Entry 2NVB (X-ray diffraction, 2.80 A resolution); this record covers chains A and B of the 4 polymer chains in the assembly.

[Chain A (and B)]
Name: NADP-dependent alcohol dehydrogenase
Source organism: Thermoanaerobacter brockii
Notes: EC 1.1.1.2; chain B of this document is another copy of the same molecule, construct and numbering; everything in this record applies to it too
UniProt: P14941 (ADH_THEBR); numbering as in UniProt (aligned over 1-352)
Chain sequence (352 residues; row label = number of the first residue in the row):
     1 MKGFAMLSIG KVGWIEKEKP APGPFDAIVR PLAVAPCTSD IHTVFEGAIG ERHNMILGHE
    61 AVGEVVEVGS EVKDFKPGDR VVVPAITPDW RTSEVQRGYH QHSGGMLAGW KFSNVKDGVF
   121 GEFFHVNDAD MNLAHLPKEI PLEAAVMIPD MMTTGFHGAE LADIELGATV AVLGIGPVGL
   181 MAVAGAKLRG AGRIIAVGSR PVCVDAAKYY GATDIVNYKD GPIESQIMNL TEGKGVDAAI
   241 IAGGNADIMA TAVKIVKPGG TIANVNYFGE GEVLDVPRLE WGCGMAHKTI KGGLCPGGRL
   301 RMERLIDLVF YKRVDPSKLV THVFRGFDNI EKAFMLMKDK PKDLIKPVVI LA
Differences from the reference sequence: engineered mutation Asp-275 (Pro in P14941)
Curated features (UniProtKB/Swiss-Prot):
  - binding site (Zn(2+)): Cys-37, His-59, Asp-150
  - binding site (NADP(+)): Ile-175 to Val-178, Gly-198 to Arg-200, Tyr-218, Val-265 to Tyr-267, Lys-340
Metal / ion sites: Zn2+: Cys-37, His-59, Asp-150
Residues lining bound ligands: NADP (NAP; NADP nicotinamide-adenine-dinucleotide phosphate): Thr-38, Ser-39, His-59, Trp-110, Asp-150, Met-151, Thr-154, Gly-174, Ile-175, Gly-176, Pro-177, Val-178, Gly-179, Val-197, Gly-198, Ser-199, Arg-200, Cys-203, Tyr-218, Ile-223, Ala-242, Gly-243, Gly-244, Asn-245, Ile-248, Val-265, Asn-266, Tyr-267, Leu-294, Lys-340

[How chain A and chain B interact]
Contacting residue pairs - 100 pairs, chain A then chain B:
  Arg-97(A) / Lys-257(B)
  Arg-97(A) / Pro-258(B)  hydrogen bond (side chain-backbone)
  Tyr-99(A) / Gly-259(B)  hydrogen bond (side chain-backbone)
  Tyr-99(A) / His-287(B)
  Gln-101(A) / His-287(B)  hydrogen bond
  His-102(A) / Pro-258(B)
  His-102(A) / Met-285(B)  hydrogen bond (side chain-backbone)
  His-102(A) / Ala-286(B)
  His-102(A) / His-287(B)
  Met-106(A) / Pro-258(B)  hydrophobic
  Met-106(A) / Leu-279(B)
  Met-106(A) / Gly-282(B)
  Met-106(A) / Ala-286(B)  hydrophobic
  Leu-107(A) / Gly-282(B)
  Leu-107(A) / Met-285(B)
  His-157(A) / His-287(B)
  Met-249(A) / Trp-281(B)  hydrophobic
  Lys-257(A) / Arg-97(B)
  Pro-258(A) / Arg-97(B)  hydrogen bond (backbone-side chain)
  Pro-258(A) / His-102(B)
  Pro-258(A) / Met-106(B)  hydrophobic
  Gly-259(A) / Tyr-99(B)  hydrogen bond (backbone-side chain)
  Asn-264(A) / Gly-284(B)  hydrogen bond (side chain-backbone)
  Asn-266(A) / Cys-283(B)
  Tyr-267(A) / Cys-283(B)
  Phe-268(A) / Arg-278(B)  hydrogen bond (backbone-side chain)
  Phe-268(A) / Cys-283(B)  hydrogen bond (backbone-backbone)
  Gly-269(A) / Arg-278(B)
  Glu-270(A) / Arg-278(B)
  Gly-271(A) / Arg-278(B)  hydrogen bond (backbone-side chain)
  Glu-272(A) / Pro-277(B)
  Glu-272(A) / Arg-278(B)  hydrogen bond (backbone-backbone)
  Val-273(A) / Asp-275(B)
  Val-273(A) / Val-276(B)
  Leu-274(A) / Leu-274(B)
  Leu-274(A) / Asp-275(B)
  Leu-274(A) / Val-276(B)  hydrogen bond (backbone-backbone)
  Leu-274(A) / Trp-281(B)  hydrophobic
  Asp-275(A) / Val-273(B)
  Asp-275(A) / Leu-274(B)
  Asp-275(A) / Asp-275(B)
  Val-276(A) / Val-273(B)
  Val-276(A) / Leu-274(B)  hydrogen bond (backbone-backbone)
  Val-276(A) / Val-276(B)  hydrophobic
  Pro-277(A) / Glu-272(B)
  Arg-278(A) / Ala-48(B)  hydrogen bond (side chain-backbone)
  Arg-278(A) / Phe-268(B)  hydrogen bond (side chain-backbone)
  Arg-278(A) / Gly-269(B)
  Arg-278(A) / Glu-270(B)
  Arg-278(A) / Gly-271(B)  hydrogen bond (side chain-backbone)
  Arg-278(A) / Glu-272(B)  hydrogen bond (backbone-backbone)
  Leu-279(A) / Ala-48(B)
  Leu-279(A) / Met-106(B)
  Trp-281(A) / Met-249(B)  hydrophobic
  Trp-281(A) / Ile-290(B)  hydrophobic
  Trp-281(A) / Lys-291(B)
  Trp-281(A) / Gly-292(B)
  Gly-282(A) / Met-106(B)
  Cys-283(A) / Ile-49(B)  hydrophobic
  Cys-283(A) / Asn-266(B)
  Cys-283(A) / Tyr-267(B)
  Cys-283(A) / Phe-268(B)  hydrogen bond (backbone-backbone)
  Gly-284(A) / Asn-264(B)  hydrogen bond (backbone-side chain)
  Gly-284(A) / Gly-292(B)
  Gly-284(A) / Gly-293(B)  hydrogen bond (backbone-backbone)
  Met-285(A) / His-102(B)  hydrogen bond (backbone-side chain)
  Met-285(A) / Leu-107(B)  hydrophobic
  Met-285(A) / Val-265(B)
  Met-285(A) / Tyr-267(B)  hydrophobic
  Met-285(A) / Gly-292(B)
  Met-285(A) / Gly-293(B)
  Met-285(A) / Leu-294(B)  hydrogen bond (backbone-backbone)
  Ala-286(A) / His-102(B)
  Ala-286(A) / Met-106(B)  hydrophobic
  Ala-286(A) / Gly-292(B)
  His-287(A) / Gln-101(B)  hydrogen bond
  His-287(A) / His-102(B)
  His-287(A) / His-157(B)
  His-287(A) / Gly-292(B)  hydrogen bond (backbone-backbone)
  His-287(A) / Gly-293(B)
  His-287(A) / Leu-294(B)  hydrogen bond (side chain-backbone)
  Thr-289(A) / Thr-289(B)
  Thr-289(A) / Ile-290(B)
  Thr-289(A) / Lys-291(B)
  Ile-290(A) / Trp-281(B)  hydrophobic
  Ile-290(A) / Thr-289(B)
  Ile-290(A) / Ile-290(B)  hydrogen bond (backbone-backbone)
  Lys-291(A) / Trp-281(B)
  Lys-291(A) / Thr-289(B)
  Gly-292(A) / Trp-281(B)
  Gly-292(A) / Gly-284(B)
  Gly-292(A) / Met-285(B)
  Gly-292(A) / Ala-286(B)
  Gly-292(A) / His-287(B)  hydrogen bond (backbone-backbone)
  Gly-292(A) / Lys-288(B)
  Gly-293(A) / Gly-284(B)  hydrogen bond (backbone-backbone)
  Gly-293(A) / Met-285(B)
  Gly-293(A) / His-287(B)
  Leu-294(A) / Met-285(B)  hydrogen bond (backbone-backbone)
  Leu-294(A) / His-287(B)  hydrogen bond (backbone-side chain)
Other interface residues (no listed pair), chain A (45 interface residues in all): Ala-48, Ser-93, Val-265, Glu-280, Lys-288, Cys-295
Other interface residues (no listed pair), chain B (46 interface residues in all): Leu-161, Lys-234, Glu-280

[Overview]
The interface between chain A and chain B involves 45 residues on one side and 46 on the other; the contacts
include 30 hydrogen bonds. Among the polar pairs are Arg-97(A)/Pro-258(B), Tyr-99(A)/Gly-259(B) and
Gln-101(A)/His-287(B). Bound to chain A: NADP.
Chain A and chain B are both NADP-dependent alcohol dehydrogenase (Thermoanaerobacter brockii); the structure,
Contribution of Pro275 to the Thermostability of the Alcohol Dehydrogenases (ADHs), was determined by X-ray
diffraction (same publication as 2OUI).
